PDB entry 5SVA | electron microscopy, 15.30 A resolution (very low resolution: no residue pairs are listed; an interface is given only as per-side residue counts) | chains A and E of the 40 polymer chains in the assembly

Chain A:
Name: DNA-directed RNA polymerase II subunit RPB1
Organism: Saccharomyces cerevisiae
Notes: EC 2.7.7.6
UniProt: P04050 (RPB1_YEAST); residues 1-1733 here = UniProt positions 1-1733
Amino-acid sequence (1733 residues; numbered 1 to 1733; the number before each row is that of its first residue):
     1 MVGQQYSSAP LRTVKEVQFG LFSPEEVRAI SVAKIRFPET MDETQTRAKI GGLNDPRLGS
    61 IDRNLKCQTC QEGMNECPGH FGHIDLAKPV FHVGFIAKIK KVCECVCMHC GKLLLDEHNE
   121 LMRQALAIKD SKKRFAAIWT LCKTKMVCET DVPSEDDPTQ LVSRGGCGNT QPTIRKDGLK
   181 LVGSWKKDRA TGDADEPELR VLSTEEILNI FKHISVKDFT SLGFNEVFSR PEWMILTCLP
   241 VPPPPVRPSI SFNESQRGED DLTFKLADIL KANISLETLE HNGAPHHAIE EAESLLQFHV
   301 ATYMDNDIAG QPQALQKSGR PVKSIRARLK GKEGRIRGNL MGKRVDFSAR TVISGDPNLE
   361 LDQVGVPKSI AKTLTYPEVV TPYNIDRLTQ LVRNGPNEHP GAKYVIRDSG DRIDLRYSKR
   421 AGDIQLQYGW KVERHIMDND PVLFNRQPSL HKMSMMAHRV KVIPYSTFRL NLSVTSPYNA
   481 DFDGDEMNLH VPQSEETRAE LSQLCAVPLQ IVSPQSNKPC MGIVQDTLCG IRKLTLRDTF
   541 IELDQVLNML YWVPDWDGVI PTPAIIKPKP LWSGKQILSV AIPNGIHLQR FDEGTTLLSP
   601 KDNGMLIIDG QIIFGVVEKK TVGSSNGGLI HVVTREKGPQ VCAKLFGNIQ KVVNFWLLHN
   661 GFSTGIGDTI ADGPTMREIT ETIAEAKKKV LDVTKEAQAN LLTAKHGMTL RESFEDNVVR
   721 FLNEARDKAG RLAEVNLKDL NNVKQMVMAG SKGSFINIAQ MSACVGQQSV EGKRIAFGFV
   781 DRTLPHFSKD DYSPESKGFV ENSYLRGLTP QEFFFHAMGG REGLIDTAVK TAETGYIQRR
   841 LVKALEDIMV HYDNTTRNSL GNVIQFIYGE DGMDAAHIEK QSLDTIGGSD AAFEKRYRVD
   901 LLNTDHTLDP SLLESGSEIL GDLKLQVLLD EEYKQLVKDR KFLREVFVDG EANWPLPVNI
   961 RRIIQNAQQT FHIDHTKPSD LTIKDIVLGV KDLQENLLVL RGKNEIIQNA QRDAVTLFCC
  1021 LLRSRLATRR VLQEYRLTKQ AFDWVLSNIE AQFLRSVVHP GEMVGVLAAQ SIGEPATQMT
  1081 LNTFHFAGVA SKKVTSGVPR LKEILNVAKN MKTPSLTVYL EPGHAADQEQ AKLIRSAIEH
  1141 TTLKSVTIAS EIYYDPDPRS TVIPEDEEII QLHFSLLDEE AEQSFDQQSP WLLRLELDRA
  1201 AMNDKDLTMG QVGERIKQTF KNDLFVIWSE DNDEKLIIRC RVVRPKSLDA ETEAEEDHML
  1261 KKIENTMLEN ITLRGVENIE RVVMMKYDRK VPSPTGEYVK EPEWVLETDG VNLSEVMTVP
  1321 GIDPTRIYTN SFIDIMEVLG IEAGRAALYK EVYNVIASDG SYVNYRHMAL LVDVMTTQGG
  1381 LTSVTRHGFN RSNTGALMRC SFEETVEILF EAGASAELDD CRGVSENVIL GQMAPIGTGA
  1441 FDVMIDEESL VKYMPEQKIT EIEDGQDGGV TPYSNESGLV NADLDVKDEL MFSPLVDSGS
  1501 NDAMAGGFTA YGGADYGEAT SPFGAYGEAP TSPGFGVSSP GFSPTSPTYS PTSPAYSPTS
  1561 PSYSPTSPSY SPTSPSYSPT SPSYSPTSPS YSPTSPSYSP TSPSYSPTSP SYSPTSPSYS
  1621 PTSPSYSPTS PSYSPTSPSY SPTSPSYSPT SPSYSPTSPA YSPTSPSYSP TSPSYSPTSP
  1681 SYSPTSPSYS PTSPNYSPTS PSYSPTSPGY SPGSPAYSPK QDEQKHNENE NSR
Unresolved in the structure: 1-2, 1081-1091, 1177-1186, 1244-1253, 1456-1733
Bound ions: Zn2+ site 1: Cys67, Cys70, Cys77, His80; Zn2+ site 2: Cys107, Cys110, Cys148, Cys167; Mg2+: Asp481, Asp483, Asp485
Swiss-Prot annotation at these positions:
  - region: Pro248 to Asp260 (Lid loop), Asn306 to Lys323 (Rudder loop), Pro810 to Glu822 (Bridging helix)
  - binding site (Zn(2+)): Cys67, Cys70, Cys77, His80, Cys107, Cys110, Cys148, Cys167
  - binding site (Mg(2+)): Asp481, Asp483, Asp485
  - modified residue: Thr1471 (Phosphothreonine)
  - cross-link (Glycyl lysine isopeptide (Lys-Gly)): Lys695 (interchain with G-Cter in ubiquitin), Lys1246 (interchain with G-Cter in ubiquitin), Lys1350 (interchain with G-Cter in ubiquitin)
  - natural variant: Ser1653 to Pro1659 (deletion: In strain: A364A)
  - mutagenesis: Lys1246 (K1246R: Impairs ubiquitination during transcription stress)

Chain E:
Name: DNA-directed RNA polymerases I, II, and III subunit RPABC1
Organism: Saccharomyces cerevisiae
UniProt: P20434 (RPAB1_YEAST); residues 1-215 here = UniProt positions 1-215
Amino-acid sequence (215 residues; numbered 1 to 215; the number before each row is that of its first residue):
     1 MDQENERNIS RLWRAFRTVK EMVKDRGYFI TQEEVELPLE DFKAKYCDSM GRPQRKMMSF
    61 QANPTEESIS KFPDMGSLWV EFCDEPSVGV KTMKTFVIHI QEKNFQTGIF VYQNNITPSA
   121 MKLVPSIPPA TIETFNEAAL VVNITHHELV PKHIRLSSDE KRELLKRYRL KESQLPRIQR
   181 ADPVALYLGL KRGEVVKIIR KSETSGRYAS YRICM
Unresolved in the structure: 1

How chain A and chain E interact:
At this resolution (15 A) residue pairs are not listed: 56 residues of chain A and 43 of chain E lie at the interface.

Summary:
Chain A and chain E form an interface of 56 and 43 residues respectively. Cys67(A), Cys70(A), Cys77(A) and
His80(A) coordinate Zn2+ site 1. UniProt lists 8 Zn2+-binding residues, 3 Mg2+-binding residues and one
mutagenesis site on chain A.
Chain A is DNA-directed RNA polymerase II subunit RPB1 and chain E is DNA-directed RNA polymerases I, II, and
III subunit RPABC1, both from Saccharomyces cerevisiae; the structure, Mediator-RNA Polymerase II
Pre-Initiation Complex, was determined by electron microscopy.
